7V6A - chains A and B of the 5 polymer chains in the assembly; structure by electron microscopy, 3.60 A resolution.

# Chain A
Name: Guanine nucleotide-binding protein G(i) subunit alpha-1
Source organism: Homo sapiens
UniProtKB: P63096 (GNAI1_HUMAN); numbering as in UniProt (aligned over 1-354)
Amino-acid sequence (356 residues; numbered -1 to 354; the number before each row is that of its first residue; numbers below 1 keep their minus sign (Gly-1 is residue -1)):
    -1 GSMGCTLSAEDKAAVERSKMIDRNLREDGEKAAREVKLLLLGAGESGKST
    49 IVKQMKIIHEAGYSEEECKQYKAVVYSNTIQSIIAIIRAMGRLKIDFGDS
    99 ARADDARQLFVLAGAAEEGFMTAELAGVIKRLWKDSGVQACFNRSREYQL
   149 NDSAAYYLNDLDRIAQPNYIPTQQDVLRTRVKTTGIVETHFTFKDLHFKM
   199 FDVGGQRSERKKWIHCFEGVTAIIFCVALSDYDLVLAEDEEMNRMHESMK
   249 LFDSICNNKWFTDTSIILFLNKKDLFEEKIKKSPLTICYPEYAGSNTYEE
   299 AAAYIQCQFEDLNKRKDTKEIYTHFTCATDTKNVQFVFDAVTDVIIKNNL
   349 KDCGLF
Disordered / not traced: -1 to 2, 55-181, 233-239
Differences from the reference sequence: expression tag (-1 to 0)
Curated features (UniProtKB/Swiss-Prot):
  - region: Lys35 to Thr48 (G1 motif), Asp173 to Thr181 (G2 motif), Phe196 to Arg205 (G3 motif), Ile265 to Asp272 (G4 motif), Thr324 to Thr329 (G5 motif)
  - binding site (GTP): Glu43 to Thr48, Ser151, Leu175 to Thr181, Asp200 to Gln204, Asn269 to Asp272, Ala326
  - binding site (Mg(2+)): Ser47, Thr181
  - modified residue: Arg178 (ADP-ribosylarginine), Gln204 (Deamidated glutamine), Cys351 (ADP-ribosylcysteine)
  - lipidation: Gly2 (N-myristoyl glycine), Cys3 (S-palmitoyl cysteine)
  - natural variant: Gly40 (G40C: In NEDHISB; G40R: In NEDHISB), Gly45 (G45D: In NEDHISB), Thr48 (T48I: In NEDHISB; T48K: In NEDHISB), Gln52 (Q52P: In NEDHISB), Ser75 (deletion: In NEDHISB; uncertain significance), Gln172 (deletion: In NEDHISB), Asp173 (D173V: In NEDHISB), Glu186 to Phe189 (deletion: In NEDHISB; uncertain significance), Cys224 (C224Y: In NEDHISB), Lys270 (K270N: In NEDHISB; K270R: In NEDHISB), Asp272 (D272G: In NEDHISB), Ala326 (A326P: In NEDHISB), 1 further natural variant entry in UniProt
  - mutagenesis: Gly42 (G42R: Abolishes switch to an activated conformation and dissociation from beta and gamma subunits upon GTP binding. Abolishes interaction with RGS family members), Glu116 (E116L: Enhances interaction (inactive GDP-bound) with RGS14), Gln147 (Q147L: Enhances interaction (inactive GDP-bound) with RGS14), Glu245 (E245L: Enhances interaction (inactive GDP-bound) with RGS14)

# Chain B
Name: Guanine nucleotide-binding protein G(I)/G(S)/G(T) subunit beta-1
Source organism: Homo sapiens
UniProtKB: P62873 (GBB1_HUMAN); residue numbers follow UniProt; this construct covers 2-340
Amino-acid sequence (339 residues; numbered 2 to 340; the number before each row is that of its first residue):
     2 SELDQLRQEAEQLKNQIRDARKACADATLSQITNNIDPVGRIQMRTRRTL
    52 RGHLAKIYAMHWGTDSRLLVSASQDGKLIIWDSYTTNKVHAIPLRSSWVM
   102 TCAYAPSGNYVACGGLDNICSIYNLKTREGNVRVSRELAGHTGYLSCCRF
   152 LDDNQIVTSSGDTTCALWDIETGQQTTTFTGHTGDVMSLSLAPDTRLFVS
   202 GACDASAKLWDVREGMCRQTFTGHESDINAICFFPNGNAFATGSDDATCR
   252 LFDLRADQELMTYSHDNIICGITSVSFSKSGRLLLAGYDDFNCNVWDALK
   302 ADRAGVLAGHDNRVSCLGVTDDGMAVATGSWDSFLKIWN
Disordered / not traced: 2
Curated features (UniProtKB/Swiss-Prot):
  - modified residue: Ser2 (N-acetylserine), His266 (Phosphohistidine)
  - natural variant: Leu30 (L30F: In MRD42; uncertain significance), Arg52 (R52G: In MRD42), Gly64 (G64V: In MRD42), Asp76 (D76E: In MRD42; D76G: In MRD42), Gly77 (G77S: In MRD42), Lys78 (K78R: In MRD42), Ile80 (I80N: In MRD42; I80T: In MRD42), His91 (H91R: In MRD42; uncertain significance), Ala92 (A92T: In MRD42), Pro94 (P94S: In MRD42), Leu95 (L95P: In MRD42), Arg96 (R96L: In MRD42), 5 further natural variant entries in UniProt

# How chain A and chain B interact
Contacting residue pairs (44):
  Ala12(A) with Asn88(B)
  Val13(A) with Asn88(B)
  Arg15(A) with Lys89(B); Val90(B), hydrogen bond (side chain-backbone); His91(B)
  Ser16(A) with Asn88(B); Lys89(B), hydrogen bond (side chain-backbone)
  Ile19(A) with Lys89(B); Ala92(B), hydrophobic
  Asp20(A) with Lys89(B), salt bridge
  Leu23(A) with Gly53(B); Leu55(B); Lys78(B); Ile80(B), hydrophobic; Ala92(B), hydrophobic
  Gly27(A) with Leu55(B)
  Ile184(A) with Trp99(B); Leu117(B)
  Phe199(A) with Trp99(B), hydrophobic
  Gln204(A) with Leu117(B), hydrogen bond (side chain-backbone); Gly144(B); Tyr145(B)
  Ser206(A) with Tyr145(B); Gly162(B)
  Glu207(A) with Asp186(B)
  Lys210(A) with Tyr145(B); Asp186(B); Met188(B); Asp228(B), salt bridge; Asn230(B), hydrogen bond
  Trp211(A) with Tyr145(B)
  His213(A) with Lys57(B); Tyr59(B); Trp332(B)
  Cys214(A) with Tyr59(B); Gln75(B), hydrogen bond (backbone-side chain); Trp99(B); Met101(B), hydrophobic; Leu117(B), hydrophobic
  Phe215(A) with Trp99(B), hydrophobic; Leu117(B), hydrophobic
  Glu216(A) with Lys57(B), salt bridge
  Trp258(A) with Arg314(B); Trp332(B), hydrophobic
Interface residues without a listed pair, chain A (25 interface residues in all): Asp9, Arg24, Thr182, Gly183, Val201
Interface residues without a listed pair, chain B (28 interface residues in all): Thr86, Thr87, Asp118, Thr143

# Summary
25 residues of chain A face 28 of chain B across their interface; the contacts include 5 hydrogen bonds and 3
salt bridges. Polar pairs include Asp20(A)-Lys89(B), Lys210(A)-Asp228(B) and Glu216(A)-Lys57(B).
Here chain A is Guanine nucleotide-binding protein G(i) subunit alpha-1 and chain B is Guanine
nucleotide-binding protein G(I)/G(S)/G(T) subunit beta-1, both from Homo sapiens. Entry 7V6A (Cry-EM structure
of M4-c110-G protein complex) was determined by electron microscopy (same publication as 7V68 and 7V69).
